PDB entry 6ZCF | electron microscopy, 2.73 A resolution | chains D and B of the 12 polymer chains in the assembly

Chain D (and B):
Protein: Serum amyloid A-2 protein
From: Mus musculus
Notes: chain B of this document is another copy of the same molecule, construct and numbering; everything in this record applies to it too
UniProtKB: P05367 (SAA2_MOUSE); residues 1-103 here correspond to UniProt positions 20-122 (UniProt number = residue number + 19)
Sequence (103 residues; row label = number of the first residue in the row):
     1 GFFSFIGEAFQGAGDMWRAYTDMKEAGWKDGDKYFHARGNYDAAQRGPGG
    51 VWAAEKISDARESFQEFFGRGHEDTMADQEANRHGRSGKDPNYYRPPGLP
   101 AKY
Unresolved in the structure: 38-103

Chain D / chain B interface:
Contacting residue pairs (87; chain D residue first):
  G1(D) - G1(B)
  G1(D) - F2(B)  hydrogen bond (backbone-backbone)
  F2(D) - F2(B)  hydrophobic
  F3(D) - F2(B)  hydrogen bond (backbone-backbone)
  F3(D) - F3(B)
  F3(D) - S4(B)  hydrogen bond (backbone-backbone)
  S4(D) - S4(B)
  F5(D) - S4(B)  hydrogen bond (backbone-backbone)
  F5(D) - F5(B)  hydrophobic
  F5(D) - I6(B)  hydrogen bond (backbone-backbone)
  I6(D) - I6(B)
  G7(D) - I6(B)  hydrogen bond (backbone-backbone)
  G7(D) - G7(B)
  G7(D) - E8(B)  hydrogen bond (backbone-backbone)
  E8(D) - E8(B)
  A9(D) - F5(B)  hydrophobic
  A9(D) - E8(B)  hydrogen bond (backbone-backbone)
  A9(D) - A9(B)
  A9(D) - F10(B)  hydrogen bond (backbone-backbone)
  F10(D) - F10(B)  hydrophobic
  Q11(D) - F10(B)  hydrogen bond (backbone-backbone)
  Q11(D) - Q11(B)  hydrogen bond
  Q11(D) - G12(B)  hydrogen bond (backbone-backbone)
  G12(D) - G12(B)  hydrogen bond (backbone-backbone)
  G12(D) - A13(B)  hydrogen bond (backbone-backbone)
  G12(D) - F35(B)
  A13(D) - A13(B)
  A13(D) - K33(B)
  G14(D) - Q11(B)  hydrogen bond (backbone-side chain)
  G14(D) - A13(B)  hydrogen bond (backbone-backbone)
  G14(D) - G14(B)
  G14(D) - D15(B)
  G14(D) - K33(B)
  D15(D) - Q11(B)
  D15(D) - D15(B)
  M16(D) - Q11(B)
  M16(D) - D15(B)  hydrogen bond (backbone-backbone)
  M16(D) - M16(B)
  M16(D) - W17(B)  hydrogen bond (backbone-backbone)
  W17(D) - F3(B)
  W17(D) - F5(B)  hydrophobic
  W17(D) - W17(B)
  W17(D) - R18(B)
  R18(D) - D15(B)  salt bridge
  R18(D) - R18(B)
  A19(D) - R18(B)  hydrogen bond (backbone-backbone)
  A19(D) - A19(B)
  A19(D) - Y20(B)  hydrogen bond (backbone-backbone)
  Y20(D) - R18(B)  hydrogen bond
  Y20(D) - Y20(B)
  Y20(D) - W28(B)  hydrophobic
  T21(D) - Y20(B)  hydrogen bond (backbone-backbone)
  T21(D) - T21(B)
  T21(D) - D22(B)  hydrogen bond (backbone-backbone)
  D22(D) - D22(B)  hydrogen bond (backbone-backbone)
  D22(D) - M23(B)  hydrogen bond (backbone-backbone)
  M23(D) - Y20(B)  hydrophobic
  M23(D) - M23(B)
  M23(D) - W28(B)  hydrophobic
  K24(D) - M23(B)  hydrogen bond (backbone-backbone)
  K24(D) - K24(B)
  K24(D) - E25(B)  hydrogen bond (backbone-backbone)
  E25(D) - K24(B)  salt bridge
  E25(D) - E25(B)
  E25(D) - A26(B)
  A26(D) - A26(B)
  G27(D) - A26(B)  hydrogen bond (backbone-backbone)
  G27(D) - G27(B)
  G27(D) - W28(B)  hydrogen bond (backbone-backbone)
  W28(D) - W28(B)
  K29(D) - W28(B)  hydrogen bond (backbone-backbone)
  K29(D) - K29(B)
  K29(D) - D30(B)  hydrogen bond (backbone-backbone)
  D30(D) - D30(B)
  G31(D) - D30(B)  hydrogen bond (backbone-backbone)
  G31(D) - G31(B)
  G31(D) - D32(B)
  D32(D) - D32(B)  hydrogen bond (backbone-side chain)
  D32(D) - K33(B)  hydrogen bond (backbone-backbone)
  K33(D) - K33(B)
  Y34(D) - K33(B)  hydrogen bond (backbone-backbone)
  Y34(D) - Y34(B)  hydrophobic
  Y34(D) - F35(B)  hydrogen bond (backbone-backbone)
  F35(D) - F35(B)  hydrophobic
  H36(D) - F35(B)  hydrogen bond (backbone-backbone)
  H36(D) - H36(B)
  H36(D) - A37(B)  hydrogen bond (backbone-backbone)
Other interface residues (no listed pair), chain D (37 interface residues in all): A37

Overview:
The chain D/chain B interface involves 37 residues from each chain; the contacts include 38 hydrogen bonds and
2 salt bridges. Polar contacts include R18(D)-D15(B), E25(D)-K24(B) and Q11(D)-Q11(B).
Chain D and chain B are both Serum amyloid A-2 protein (Mus musculus); the structure, Amyloid fibril
morphology i (in vitro) from murine SAA1.1 protein, was determined by electron microscopy together with 6ZCG
and 6ZCH from the same study.
